PDB entry 8RMG | electron microscopy, 2.46 A resolution | chains B and E of the 9 polymer chains in the assembly

== Chain B ==
Molecule: LYR motif-containing protein 4
From: Homo sapiens
UniProtKB: Q9HD34 (LYRM4_HUMAN); numbering as in UniProt (aligned over 1-91)
Chain sequence (115 residues; each row starts with the number of its first residue; numbers below 1 keep their minus sign (Met-23 is residue -23)):
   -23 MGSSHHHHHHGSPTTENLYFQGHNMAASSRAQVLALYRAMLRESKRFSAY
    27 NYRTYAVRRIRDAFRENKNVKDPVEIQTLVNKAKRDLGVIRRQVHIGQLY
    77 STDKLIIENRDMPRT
Disordered / not traced: -23 to 4, 86-91
Differences from the reference sequence: initiating methionine (-23); expression tag (-22 to 0); conflict Ala11 (Ser in Q9HD34)
Ligand contacts: S-dodecanoyl-4'-phosphopantetheine (8Q1; S-[2-({N-[(2R)-2-hydroxy-3,3-dimethyl-4-(phosphonooxy)butanoyl]-beta-alanyl}amino)ethyl] dodecanethioate): Arg6, Val9, Leu10, Met16, Tyr31, Ala32, Arg35, Ile36, Ala39, Phe40, Asn43, Lys44, Val46, Ile52, Leu55, Val56, Lys58, Ala59, Asp62, Ile66

== Chain E ==
Molecule: Isoform Mitochondrial of Cysteine desulfurase
From: Homo sapiens
Notes: EC 2.8.1.7
UniProtKB: Q9Y697 (NFS1_HUMAN); residue numbers follow UniProt; this construct covers 56-457
Chain sequence (404 residues; row label = number of the first residue in the row):
    54 MSLRPLYMDVQATTPLDPRVLDAMLPYLINYYGNPHSRTHAYGWESEAAM
   104 ERARQQVASLIGADPREIIFTSGATESNNIAIKGVARFYRSRKKHLITTQ
   154 TEHKCVLDSCRSLEAEGFQVTYLPVQKSGIIDLKELEAAIQPDTSLVSVM
   204 TVNNEIGVKQPIAEIGRICSSRKVYFHTDAAQAVGKIPLDVNDMKIDLMS
   254 ISGHKIYGPKGVGAIYIRRRPRVRVEALQSGGGQERGMRSGTVPTPLVVG
   304 LGAACEVAQQEMEYDHKRISKLSERLIQNIMKSLPDVVMNGDPKHHYPGC
   354 INLSFAYVEGESLLMALKDVALSSGSACTSASLEPSYVLRAIGTDEDLAH
   404 SSIRFGIGRFTTEEEVDYTVEKCIQHVKRLREMSPLWEMVQDGIDLKSIK
   454 WTQH
Disordered / not traced: 54-55, 456-457
Modified / non-standard residues: Lys258 ((2S)-2-amino-6-[[3-hydroxy-2-methyl-5-(phosphonooxymethyl)pyridin-4-yl]methylideneamino]hexanoic acid; LLP)
Differences from the reference sequence: initiating methionine (54); expression tag (55)
Metal / ion sites: Fe2+: Cys381 (shared with 3 residues of chain H)
Curated features (UniProtKB/Swiss-Prot):
  - active site: Cys381 (Cysteine persulfide intermediate)
  - binding site (pyridoxal 5'-phosphate): Ala127, Thr128, Gln235, Ser255, His257, Thr295
  - binding site ([2Fe-2S] cluster): Cys381
  - binding site (Zn(2+)): Cys381
  - modified residue: Lys258 (N6-(pyridoxal phosphate)lysine), Cys381 (Cysteine persulfide)
  - natural variant: Arg72 (R72Q: In COXPD52)
From the paper describing this entry:
  - mutagenesis - R271A/R272A/R273A/R275A/R277A: abolished catalytic activity

== How chain B and chain E interact ==
Pairs across the interface - 10 pairs, chain B then chain E:
  Asn27(B) with Tyr85(E)
  Tyr28(B) with Ile82(E)
  Ile72(B) with Ile82(E), hydrophobic
  Tyr76(B) with Asp75(E), hydrogen bond; Leu78(E), hydrophobic; Pro79(E), hydrophobic; Ile82(E), hydrophobic; Asn83(E), hydrogen bond (backbone-side chain)
  Thr78(B) with Asn83(E); Tyr84(E)
Also at the interface, not in a pair above, chain B (8 interface residues in all): Gly73, Ser77, Leu81
Also at the interface, not in a pair above, chain E (8 interface residues in all): Tyr95

== Overview ==
The chain B/chain E interface involves 8 residues from each chain; the contacts include 2 hydrogen bonds.
Polar pairs include Tyr76(B)-Asp75(E) and Tyr76(B)-Asn83(E). Chain B binds S-dodecanoyl-4'-phosphopantetheine.
The paper reports that R271A/R272A/R273A/R275A/R277A of chain E abolish catalytic activity.
Chain B is LYR motif-containing protein 4 and chain E is Isoform Mitochondrial of Cysteine desulfurase, both
from Homo sapiens; the structure, Structure of the core ISC complex under turnover conditions (FDX2-bound in
distal conformation), was determined by electron microscopy together with 8RMC, 8RMD, 8RME and 8RMF from the
same study.
